Entry 9UDG (electron microscopy, 3.18 A resolution); this record covers chains D and E of the 6 polymer chains in the assembly.

# Chain D
Protein: Na(+)-translocating NADH-quinone reductase subunit D
Organism: Vibrio cholerae O395
Notes: EC 7.2.1.1
UniProt: A5F5Y6 (NQRD_VIBC3); residues 1-210 here = UniProt positions 1-210
Sequence (210 residues; row label = number of the first residue in the row):
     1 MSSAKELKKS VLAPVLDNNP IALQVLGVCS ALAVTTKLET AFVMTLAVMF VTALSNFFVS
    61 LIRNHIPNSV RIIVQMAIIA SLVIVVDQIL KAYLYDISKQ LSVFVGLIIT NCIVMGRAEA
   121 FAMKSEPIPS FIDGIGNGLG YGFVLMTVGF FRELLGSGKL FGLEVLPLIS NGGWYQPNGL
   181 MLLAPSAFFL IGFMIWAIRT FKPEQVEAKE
Unresolved in the structure: 1-6
Metal / ion sites: 2Fe-2S cluster Fe: Cys29, Cys112 (shared with Cys26(E), Cys120(E) of chain E)
Residues lining bound ligands: 2Fe-2S cluster (FES): Gly27, Val28, Cys29, Asn111, Cys112

# Chain E
Protein: Na(+)-translocating NADH-quinone reductase subunit E
Organism: Vibrio cholerae O395
Notes: EC 7.2.1.1
UniProt: A5F5Y5 (NQRE_VIBC3); residue numbers follow UniProt; this construct covers 1-198
Sequence (198 residues; numbered 1 to 198; the number before each row is that of its first residue):
     1 MEHYISLLVK SIFIENMALS FFLGMCTFLA VSKKVKTSFG LGIAVIVVLT ISVPVNNLVY
    61 NLVLKPDALV EGVDLSFLNF ITFIGVIAAL VQILEMILDR FFPPLYNALG IFLPLITVNC
   121 AIFGGVSFMV QRDYSFAESV VYGFGSGVGW MLAIVALAGI REKMKYSDVP PGLRGLGITF
   181 ITAGLMALGF MSFSGVQL
Metal / ion sites: 2Fe-2S cluster Fe: Cys26, Cys120 (shared with Cys29(D), Cys112(D) of chain D)
Residues lining bound ligands: 2Fe-2S cluster (FES): Gly24, Met25, Cys26, Val118, Cys120

# Chain D / chain E interface
Pairs across the interface - 62 pairs, chain D then chain E:
  Ile21(D) - Leu176(E)
  Ala22(D) - Leu176(E)
  Val25(D) - Cys26(E)
  Val25(D) - Leu176(E)  hydrophobic
  Leu26(D) - Cys26(E)  hydrophobic
  Gly27(D) - Cys26(E)
  Val28(D) - Met25(E)  hydrophobic
  Val28(D) - Phe180(E)  hydrophobic
  Cys29(D) - Phe22(E)
  Cys29(D) - Leu23(E)  hydrophobic
  Cys29(D) - Gly24(E)
  Cys29(D) - Met25(E)
  Cys29(D) - Cys120(E)  hydrophobic
  Leu32(D) - Met25(E)  hydrophobic
  Ser69(D) - Gln92(E)
  Met76(D) - Ile84(E)  hydrophobic
  Ala77(D) - Ile81(E)  hydrophobic
  Ala80(D) - Ile81(E)  hydrophobic
  Ile84(D) - Phe77(E)
  Ile84(D) - Phe80(E)  hydrophobic
  Asp87(D) - Phe80(E)
  Val103(D) - Phe128(E)  hydrophobic
  Gly106(D) - Phe80(E)
  Gly106(D) - Phe123(E)
  Leu107(D) - Cys120(E)
  Leu107(D) - Phe123(E)  hydrophobic
  Leu107(D) - Gly124(E)
  Ile109(D) - Phe80(E)  hydrophobic
  Ile109(D) - Ile84(E)  hydrophobic
  Thr110(D) - Ile84(E)
  Thr110(D) - Thr117(E)
  Thr110(D) - Val118(E)
  Thr110(D) - Cys120(E)
  Thr110(D) - Phe123(E)
  Cys112(D) - Cys26(E)  hydrophobic
  Met115(D) - Val118(E)  hydrophobic
  Ala184(D) - Phe22(E)  hydrophobic
  Pro185(D) - Gly184(E)
  Pro185(D) - Ala187(E)  hydrophobic
  Pro185(D) - Leu188(E)  hydrophobic
  Phe188(D) - Phe22(E)  hydrophobic
  Phe188(D) - Met25(E)  hydrophobic
  Phe188(D) - Phe180(E)
  Phe188(D) - Ala183(E)  hydrophobic
  Phe188(D) - Gly184(E)
  Phe189(D) - Ile181(E)
  Phe189(D) - Gly184(E)
  Phe189(D) - Leu185(E)
  Ile191(D) - Phe180(E)  hydrophobic
  Gly192(D) - Leu173(E)
  Ile195(D) - Leu176(E)  hydrophobic
  Ile195(D) - Phe180(E)  hydrophobic
  Trp196(D) - Gly172(E)
  Trp196(D) - Leu173(E)  hydrophobic
  Arg199(D) - Gly172(E)
  Arg199(D) - Arg174(E)
  Arg199(D) - Leu176(E)
  Val206(D) - Pro171(E)
  Val206(D) - Arg174(E)
  Glu207(D) - Arg174(E)  hydrogen bond (backbone-side chain)
  Ala208(D) - Arg174(E)
  Lys209(D) - Arg174(E)
Also at the interface, not in a pair above, chain D (41 interface residues in all): Leu23, Ile72, Ile73, Gln88, Phe104, Leu183, Phe193
Also at the interface, not in a pair above, chain E (36 interface residues in all): Leu29, Ala88, Ser127, Gln131, Pro170, Gly175, Gly177, Met191

# In short
The interface between chain D and chain E involves 41 residues on one side and 36 on the other; the contacts
include 1 hydrogen bond. The hydrogen-bonded pair is Glu207(D)-Arg174(E). 2Fe-2S cluster is bound between
chain D and chain E.
Here chain D is Na(+)-translocating NADH-quinone reductase subunit D and chain E is Na(+)-translocating
NADH-quinone reductase subunit E, both from Vibrio cholerae O395. Entry 9UDG (Cryo-EM structure of
Na+-translocating NADH-ubiquinone oxidoreductase from Vibrio cholerae reduced by NADH, with bound aurachin
D-42) was determined by electron microscopy (same publication as 9U5G, 9UD3, 9UD4, 9UD5, 9UD6, 9UD8 and 4
further entries).
